PDB entry 8TCI | X-ray diffraction, 3.19 A resolution | chains D and E of the 6 polymer chains in the assembly

Chain D:
Molecule: DNA (cytosine-5)-methyltransferase 3C
Source organism: Mus musculus
Notes: EC 2.1.1.37
UniProtKB: P0DOY1 (DNM3C_MOUSE); numbering as in UniProt (aligned over 458-740)
Amino-acid sequence (284 residues; numbered 457 to 740; the number before each row is that of its first residue):
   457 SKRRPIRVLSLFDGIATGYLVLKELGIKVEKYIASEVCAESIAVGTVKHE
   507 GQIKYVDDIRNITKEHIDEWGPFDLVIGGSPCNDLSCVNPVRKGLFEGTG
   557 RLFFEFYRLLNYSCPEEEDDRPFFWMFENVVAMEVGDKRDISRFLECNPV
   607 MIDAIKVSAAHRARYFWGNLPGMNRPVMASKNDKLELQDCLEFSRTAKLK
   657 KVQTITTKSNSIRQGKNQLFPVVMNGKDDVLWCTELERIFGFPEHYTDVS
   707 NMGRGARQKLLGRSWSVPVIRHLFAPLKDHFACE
Disordered / not traced: 457
Sequence notes: expression tag (457)
Ligand contacts: S-adenosylhomocysteine (SAH): Phe-468, Asp-469, Gly-470, Ile-471, Thr-473, Ser-491, Glu-492, Val-493, Cys-494, Ser-497, Asp-513, Asp-514, Ile-515, Arg-516, Gly-535, Ser-536, Pro-537, Leu-558, Glu-584, Arg-719, Ser-720, Trp-721
Curated features (UniProtKB/Swiss-Prot):
  - active site: Cys-538
  - binding site (S-adenosyl-L-methionine): Ile-471, Thr-473, Glu-492, Asp-514, Ile-515, Arg-719, Trp-721
  - mutagenesis: Cys-538 (C538A: Loss of methyltransferase activity), Cys-543 (C543I/N: Decreased DNA methyltransferase efficiency), Glu-590 (E590G/K: Increased DNA methyltransferase efficiency), Glu-693 (E693G: In rahu mutant; male sterility due to defects in spermatogenesis, probably caused by transposon derepression due to impaired DNA demethylation. Abolished homodimerization and DNA-binding)
From the paper describing this entry:
  - binding site for the 24-nt DNA strand: Cys-538, Ser-542, Cys-543, Glu-584, Arg-618, Arg-620, Thr-660 to Leu-675
  - binding site for the 24-nt DNA strand (chain E): Gly-535 to Phe-559, Val-591, Arg-710
  - catalytic residues: Cys-538
  - mutagenesis - C543I/E590G, E590G, E590K: increased catalytic activity
  - mutagenesis - C543I, C543N: decreased catalytic activity on CpA- and CpG-containing DNAs
  - mutagenesis - C543N/E590K: increased catalytic activity on CpG, CpG and CpT
  - specificity-determining residues: Cys-543, Lys-664
  - mutagenesis - K664A: increased catalytic activity on CGT and CGA DNAs
  - mutagenesis - E693G: abolished catalytic activity

Chain E:
Molecule: 24-nt DNA strand
Sequence (24 nucleotides; numbered 1 to 24; the number before each row is that of its first residue):
     1 CATGXGGTCTAATTAGACCGCATG
Modified positions: PYO (1-(beta-D-ribofuranosyl)-pyrimidin-2-one-5'-phosphate) at position 5

Chain D / chain E interface:
Pairs across the interface (32; chain D residue first):
  Ser-536(D) / PYO_5(E)  base contact
  Pro-537(D) / PYO_5(E)  base contact
  Cys-538(D) / PYO_5(E)  hydrogen bond to the sugar
  Asn-539(D) / DG6(E)  phosphate contact
  Asn-539(D) / DG7(E)  hydrogen bond to the phosphate
  Ser-542(D) / DG4(E)  phosphate contact
  Ser-542(D) / PYO_5(E)  hydrogen bond to the phosphate
  Cys-543(D) / DG4(E)  hydrogen bond to the base
  Val-544(D) / DG4(E)  base contact
  Val-544(D) / DG6(E)  sugar contact
  Asn-545(D) / DG6(E)  sugar contact
  Asn-545(D) / DG7(E)  sugar contact
  Pro-546(D) / DG6(E)  base contact
  Glu-584(D) / PYO_5(E)  base contact
  Val-586(D) / PYO_5(E)  phosphate contact
  Ala-588(D) / PYO_5(E)  phosphate contact
  Arg-618(D) / PYO_5(E)  base contact
  Arg-620(D) / PYO_5(E)  salt bridge to the phosphate
  Gln-659(D) / DT3(E)  phosphate contact
  Gln-659(D) / DG4(E)  phosphate contact
  Thr-660(D) / DG4(E)  hydrogen bond to the phosphate
  Thr-660(D) / PYO_5(E)  phosphate contact
  Thr-662(D) / PYO_5(E)  phosphate contact
  Thr-663(D) / PYO_5(E)  sugar contact
  Thr-663(D) / DG6(E)  hydrogen bond to the phosphate
  Lys-664(D) / DG6(E)  base contact
  Lys-664(D) / DG7(E)  hydrogen bond to the base
  Lys-664(D) / DT8(E)  hydrogen bond to the base
  Asn-666(D) / DG6(E)  hydrogen bond to the base
  Lys-672(D) / DT3(E)  phosphate contact
  Gly-718(D) / PYO_5(E)  hydrogen bond to the sugar
  Arg-719(D) / PYO_5(E)  sugar contact
Interface residues without a listed pair, chain D (27 interface residues in all): Gly-535, Asn-585, Gly-671, Ser-720

Overview:
27 residues of chain D and 6 residues of chain E are in contact, with 10 hydrogen bonds and 1 salt bridge.
Polar pairs include Cys-543(D)/DG4(E), Lys-664(D)/DG7(E) and Lys-664(D)/DT8(E). Bound to chain D:
S-adenosylhomocysteine. From the paper: the catalytic residue Cys-538(D); C543I/E590G, E590G and E590K of
chain D increase catalytic activity; 8 substitutions were tested in all.
Here chain D is DNA (cytosine-5)-methyltransferase 3C (Mus musculus) and chain E is a 24-nt DNA strand. Entry
8TCI (Crystal structure of DNMT3C-DNMT3L in complex with CGG DNA) was determined by X-ray diffraction.
